PDB entry 2FT6 | X-ray diffraction, 1.25 A resolution | chain A

# Chain A
Protein: Azurin
Source organism: Pseudomonas aeruginosa
Reference sequence: P00282 (AZUR_PSEAE); aligned to UniProt positions 21-144 over residues 1-124 (the alignment contains insertions or deletions, so no single offset holds)
Amino-acid sequence (124 residues; row label = number of the first residue in the row):
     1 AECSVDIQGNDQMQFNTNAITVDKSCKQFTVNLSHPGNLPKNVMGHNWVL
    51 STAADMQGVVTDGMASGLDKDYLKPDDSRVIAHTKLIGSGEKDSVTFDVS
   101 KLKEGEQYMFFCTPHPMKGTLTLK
Disordered / not traced: 1-2
Disulfides: Cys3-Cys26
Metal / ion sites: Cu ion: His46, Cys112, His115
Curated features (UniProtKB/Swiss-Prot):
  - binding site (Cu cation): His46, Cys112
Reported in the primary citation:
  - Cu ion coordination: Gly45, Cys112, His115
  - contacts within the chain: Met13-His115, Asn47-Cys112 (hydrogen bond), Tyr72-Thr113 (hydrogen bond), Cys112-Met117 (backbone contact), His115-Met117 (backbone contact)
  - self-association interface (contacts with another copy of this molecule); pairs are residue here / residue on that copy: Val43-His115 (water-mediated contact)

# In short
The Cu ion site is built by His46, Cys112 and His115. From UniProt: Cu cation-binding residues His46 and
Cys112. The paper reports Cu ion coordination by Gly45, Cys112 and His115; a self-association interface
involving Val43.
Chain A is Azurin (Pseudomonas aeruginosa); the structure, Structure of Cu(II)azurin with the metal-binding
loop sequence "CTFPGHSALM" replaced with "CTPHPM", was determined by X-ray diffraction (same publication as
2FT7, 2FT8 and 2FTA).
